PDB entry 7LZI | electron microscopy, 4.39 A resolution (low resolution: residue-level contacts below are approximate; hydrogen-bond / salt-bridge calls are withheld) | chains A and C of the 4 polymer chains in the assembly

Chain A (and C):
Protein: Glutamate receptor 3.4
Organism: Arabidopsis thaliana
Notes: chain C of this document is another copy of the same molecule, construct and numbering; everything in this record applies to it too
UniProt: Q8GXJ4 (GLR34_ARATH); numbering as in UniProt (aligned over 1-959)
Chain sequence (959 residues; numbered 1 to 959; the number before each row is that of its first residue):
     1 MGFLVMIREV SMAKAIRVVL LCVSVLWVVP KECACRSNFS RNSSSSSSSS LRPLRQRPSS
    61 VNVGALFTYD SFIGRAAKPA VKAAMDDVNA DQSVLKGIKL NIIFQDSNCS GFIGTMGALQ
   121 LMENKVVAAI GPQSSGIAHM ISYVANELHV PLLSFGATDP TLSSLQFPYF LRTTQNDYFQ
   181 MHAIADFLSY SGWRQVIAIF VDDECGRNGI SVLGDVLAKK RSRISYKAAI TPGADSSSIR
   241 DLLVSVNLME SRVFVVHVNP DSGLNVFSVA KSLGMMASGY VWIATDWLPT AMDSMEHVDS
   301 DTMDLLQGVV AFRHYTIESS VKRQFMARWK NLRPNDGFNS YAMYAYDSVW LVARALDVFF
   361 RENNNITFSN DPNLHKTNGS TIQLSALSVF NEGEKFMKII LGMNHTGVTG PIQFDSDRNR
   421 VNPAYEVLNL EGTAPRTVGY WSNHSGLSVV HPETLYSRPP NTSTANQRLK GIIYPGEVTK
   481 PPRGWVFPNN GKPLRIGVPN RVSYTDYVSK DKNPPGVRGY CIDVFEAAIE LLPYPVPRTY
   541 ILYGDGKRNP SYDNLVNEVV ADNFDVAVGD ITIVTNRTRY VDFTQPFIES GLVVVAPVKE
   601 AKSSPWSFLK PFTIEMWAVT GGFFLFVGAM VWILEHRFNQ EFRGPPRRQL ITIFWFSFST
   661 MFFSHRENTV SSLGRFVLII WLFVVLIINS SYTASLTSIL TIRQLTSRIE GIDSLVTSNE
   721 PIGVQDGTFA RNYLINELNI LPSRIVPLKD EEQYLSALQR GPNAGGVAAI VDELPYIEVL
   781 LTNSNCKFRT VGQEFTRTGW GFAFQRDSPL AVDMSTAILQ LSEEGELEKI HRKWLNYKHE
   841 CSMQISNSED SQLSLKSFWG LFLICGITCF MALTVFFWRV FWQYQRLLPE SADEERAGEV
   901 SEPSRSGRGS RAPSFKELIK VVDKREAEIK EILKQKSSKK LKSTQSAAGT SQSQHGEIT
Disordered / not traced: 1-482, 636-648, 662-671, 881-959
Swiss-Prot annotation at these positions:
  - glycosylation (N-linked (GlcNAc...) asparagine): Asn-38, Asn-42, Asn-108, Asn-365, Asn-378, Asn-404, Asn-443, Asn-461, Asn-576
Cystine bridges: Cys-786/Cys-841
Glycans and other covalent adducts: N-acetylglucosamine (NAG) linked to Asn-576
Small-molecule neighbours: glutamic acid (GLU): Arg-501, Asn-549, Pro-550, Tyr-552, Asp-570, Ile-571, Thr-572, Arg-577, Gln-725, Asp-726, Gly-727, Thr-728, Phe-729, Glu-773, Tyr-776, Trp-800

Chain A / chain C interface:
Residue-residue contacts (5):
  Thr-717(A) / Asn-719(C)
  Asn-719(A) / Thr-717(C)
  Asn-739(A) / Leu-741(C)
  Leu-741(A) / Asn-739(C)
  Leu-741(A) / Leu-741(C)

Summary:
Chain A and chain C each contribute 4 residues to their interface. Bound to chain A: glutamic acid. Covalently
linked N-acetylglucosamine: at Asn-576(A).
Chain A and chain C are both Glutamate receptor 3.4 (Arabidopsis thaliana); the structure, Structure of the
glutamate receptor-like channel AtGLR3.4, was determined by electron microscopy, deposited together with 7LZ0,
7LZ1, 7LZ2 and 7LZH.
